Entry 5NEV (X-ray diffraction, 2.97 A resolution); this record covers chains A and B.

Chain A:
Name: Cyclin-dependent kinase 2
From: Homo sapiens
Notes: EC 2.7.11.22
UniProt: P24941 (CDK2_HUMAN); residues 1-298 here = UniProt positions 1-298
Amino-acid sequence (303 residues; numbered -4 to 298; the number before each row is that of its first residue; numbers below 1 keep their minus sign (Gly-4 is residue -4)):
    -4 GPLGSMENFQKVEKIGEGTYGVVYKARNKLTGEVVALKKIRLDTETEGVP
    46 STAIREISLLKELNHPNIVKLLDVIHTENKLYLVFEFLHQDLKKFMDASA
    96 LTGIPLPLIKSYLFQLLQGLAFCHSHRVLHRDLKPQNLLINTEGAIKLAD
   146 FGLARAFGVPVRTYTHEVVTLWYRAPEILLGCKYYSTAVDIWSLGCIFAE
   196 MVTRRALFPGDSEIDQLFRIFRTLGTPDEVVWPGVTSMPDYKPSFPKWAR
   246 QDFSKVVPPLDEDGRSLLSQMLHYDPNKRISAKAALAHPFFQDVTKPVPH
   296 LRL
Disordered / not traced: -4 to -1, 296-298
Differences from the reference sequence: expression tag (-4 to 0)
Modified / non-standard residues: Thr160 (phosphothreonine; TPO)
Curated features (UniProtKB/Swiss-Prot):
  - active site: Asp127 (Proton acceptor)
  - binding site (ATP): Ile10 to Val18, Lys33, Glu81 to Leu83, Asp86, Lys129 to Asn132, Asp145
  - binding site (Mg(2+)): Asn132, Asp145
  - site (CDK7 binding): Lys9, Lys88, Lys89, Leu166
  - modified residue: Met1 (N-acetylmethionine), Lys6 (N6-acetyllysine), Thr14 (Phosphothreonine), Tyr15 (Phosphotyrosine), Tyr19 (Phosphotyrosine), Thr160 (Phosphothreonine)
  - natural variant: Pro45 (P45L: In a glioblastoma multiforme sample)
  - mutagenesis: Lys9 (K9F: Reduced phosphorylation by CAK), Thr14 (T14A: 2-fold increase in activity), Tyr15 (Y15F: 2-fold increase in activity), Lys88 to Lys89 (Reduced phosphorylation by CAK), Thr160 (T160A: Abolishes activity), Leu166 (L166R: Reduced phosphorylation by CAK and reduced kinase activity)
Ligand contacts: 72L (4-[[6-(3-phenylphenyl)-7H-purin-2-yl]amino]benzenesulfonamide): Ile10, Gly11, Glu12, Gly13, Val18, Ala31, Val64, Phe80, Glu81, Phe82, Leu83, His84, Gln85, Asp86, Lys89, Gln131, Asn132, Leu134, Ala144, Asp145
Reported in the primary citation:
  - binding site for 72L: Glu81, Leu83, Asp86
  - conformationally variable residues (side-chain flip): Tyr15

Chain B:
Name: Cyclin-A2
From: Homo sapiens
UniProt: P20248 (CCNA2_HUMAN); numbering as in UniProt (aligned over 174-432)
Amino-acid sequence (260 residues; each row starts with the number of its first residue):
   173 MEVPDYHEDIHTYLREMEVKCKPKVGYMKKQPDITNSMRAILVDWLVEVG
   223 EEYKLQNETLHLAVNYIDRFLSSMSVLRGKLQLVGTAAMLLASKFEEIYP
   273 PEVAEFVYITDDTYTKKQVLRMEHLVLKVLTFDLAAPTVNQFLTQYFLHQ
   323 QPANCKVESLAMFLGELSLIDADPYLKYLPSVIAGAAFHLALYTVTGQSW
   373 PESLIRKTGYTLESLKPCLMDLHQTYLKAPQHAQQSIREKYKNSKYHGVS
   423 LLNPPETLNL
Disordered / not traced: 173-174, 430-432
Differences from the reference sequence: initiating methionine (173)

Interface between chain A and chain B:
Contacting residue pairs (62; chain A residue first):
  Asp38(A) with Leu292(B)
  Thr39(A) with Lys288(B); Lys289(B); Leu292(B)
  Glu40(A) with Lys288(B), salt bridge; Leu292(B)
  Glu42(A) with Lys266(B), hydrogen bond (backbone-side chain); Glu274(B); Val275(B), hydrogen bond (side chain-backbone); Lys288(B), salt bridge
  Gly43(A) with Lys266(B); Leu292(B)
  Val44(A) with Lys266(B), hydrogen bond (backbone-side chain); Glu295(B), hydrogen bond (backbone-side chain)
  Ser46(A) with Lys266(B), hydrogen bond (side chain-backbone)
  Ile49(A) with Leu263(B), hydrophobic; Leu306(B), hydrophobic
  Arg50(A) with Lys266(B); Phe267(B), hydrogen bond (side chain-backbone); Glu269(B)
  Ile52(A) with Phe304(B), hydrophobic
  Ser53(A) with Phe267(B); Phe304(B)
  Lys56(A) with Thr303(B); Asp305(B)
  Glu57(A) with Tyr185(B), hydrogen bond; Met189(B); Ala307(B)
  Val69(A) with Phe304(B), hydrophobic
  His71(A) with His296(B), hydrogen bond; Phe304(B)
  Thr72(A) with His296(B)
  Ala116(A) with Tyr178(B)
  His119(A) with Tyr178(B); Ile182(B)
  Ser120(A) with Tyr178(B); Asp181(B)
  His121(A) with Tyr185(B)
  Arg122(A) with Tyr185(B); Leu186(B); Ala307(B), hydrogen bond (side chain-backbone)
  Arg150(A) with Glu268(B), salt bridge
  Ala151(A) with Phe267(B), hydrophobic
  Phe152(A) with Ile182(B), hydrophobic
  Val154(A) with His179(B); Ile182(B), hydrophobic; Thr316(B); Gln317(B), hydrogen bond (backbone-backbone)
  Pro155(A) with Thr316(B); Leu320(B)
  Arg157(A) with Gln228(B), hydrogen bond; Glu268(B), salt bridge
  Thr158(A) with Ile270(B)
  Tyr159(A) with Ile270(B)
  Thr160(A) with Glu269(B); Ile270(B)
  Thr182(A) with Val175(B)
  Ser276(A) with Tyr178(B)
  Ala277(A) with Tyr178(B), hydrogen bond (backbone-side chain)
  Lys278(A) with Asp177(B), hydrogen bond (side chain-backbone); Tyr178(B), hydrogen bond (backbone-side chain); Asp181(B), salt bridge
Also at the interface, not in a pair above, chain A (38 interface residues in all): Leu37, Leu54, Leu76, Ser181
Also at the interface, not in a pair above, chain B (36 interface residues in all): Glu230, Ala276, Leu299, Lys300, Gln313

In short:
The interface between chain A and chain B involves 38 residues on one side and 36 on the other, with 14
hydrogen bonds and 5 salt bridges. Among the polar pairs are Glu40(A)-Lys288(B), Glu42(A)-Lys288(B) and
Arg150(A)-Glu268(B). From the paper: a binding site for 72L at Glu81(A), Leu83(A) and Asp86(A); conformational
variability at Tyr15(A).
Here chain A is Cyclin-dependent kinase 2 and chain B is Cyclin-A2, both from Homo sapiens. Entry 5NEV
(CDK2/Cyclin A in complex with compound 73) was determined by X-ray diffraction together with 5LQF from the
same study.
